2B4K - chains B and C of the 4 polymer chains in the assembly; structure by X-ray diffraction, 3.30 A resolution.

Chain B (and C):
Protein: Alpha-amino acid ester hydrolase
From: Acetobacter pasteurianus
Notes: chain C of this document is another copy of the same molecule, construct and numbering; everything in this record applies to it too
UniProt: Q8VRK8 (Q8VRK8_ACEPA); residues 41-667 here = UniProt positions 41-667
Chain sequence (652 residues; row label = number of the first residue in the row):
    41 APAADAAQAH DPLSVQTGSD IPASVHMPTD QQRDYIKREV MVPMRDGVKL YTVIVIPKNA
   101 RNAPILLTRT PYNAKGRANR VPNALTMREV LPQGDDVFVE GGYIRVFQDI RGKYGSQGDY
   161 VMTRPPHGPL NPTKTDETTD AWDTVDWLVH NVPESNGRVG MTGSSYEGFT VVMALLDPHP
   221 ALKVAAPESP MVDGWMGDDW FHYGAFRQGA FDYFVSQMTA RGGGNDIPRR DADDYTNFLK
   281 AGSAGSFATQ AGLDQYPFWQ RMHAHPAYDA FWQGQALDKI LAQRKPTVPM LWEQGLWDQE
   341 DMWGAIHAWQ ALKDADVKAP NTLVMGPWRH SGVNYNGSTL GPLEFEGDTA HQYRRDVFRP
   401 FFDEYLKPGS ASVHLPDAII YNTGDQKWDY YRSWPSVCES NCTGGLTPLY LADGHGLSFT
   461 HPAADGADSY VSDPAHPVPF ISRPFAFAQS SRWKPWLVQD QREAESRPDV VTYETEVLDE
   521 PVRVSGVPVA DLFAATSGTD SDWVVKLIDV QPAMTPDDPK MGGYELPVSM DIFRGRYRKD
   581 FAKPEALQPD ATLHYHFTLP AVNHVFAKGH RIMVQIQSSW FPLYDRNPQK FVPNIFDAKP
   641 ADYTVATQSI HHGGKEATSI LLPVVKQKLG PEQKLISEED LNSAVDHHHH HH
Not modelled in the structure: 41-49, 667-692
Construct notes: expression tag (668-692)
Ligand contacts: D-phenylglycine (PG9): Tyr112, Ser205, Tyr206, Met231, Asp239, Trp240, Tyr253, Glu340, Asp341, His370

Interface between chain B and chain C:
Contacting residue pairs - 53 pairs, chain B then chain C:
  Arg269(B) with Met554(C)
  Arg270(B) with Ala553(C); Met554(C)
  Asp271(B) with Ala553(C); Met554(C)
  Ala272(B) with Ala553(C), hydrogen bond (backbone-backbone); Met554(C), hydrophobic; Gly562(C)
  Asp273(B) with Arg502(C)
  Tyr275(B) with Ser506(C)
  Lys280(B) with Glu514(C), salt bridge
  His476(B) with Glu505(C); Ser506(C); Arg507(C); Pro508(C); Val510(C)
  Pro477(B) with Ser506(C)
  Pro479(B) with Ser506(C)
  Arg483(B) with Arg502(C), hydrogen bond (side chain-backbone); Glu505(C), salt bridge; Ser506(C)
  Pro484(B) with Arg502(C)
  Arg502(B) with Asp271(C), salt bridge; Asp273(C); Arg483(C), hydrogen bond (backbone-side chain); Pro484(C)
  Glu503(B) with Glu503(C)
  Glu505(B) with His476(C); Arg483(C), salt bridge
  Ser506(B) with Tyr275(C); His476(C); Pro477(C); Pro479(C); Arg483(C); Arg507(C), hydrogen bond (backbone-side chain)
  Arg507(B) with His476(C); Ser506(C), hydrogen bond; Arg507(C); Pro508(C)
  Pro508(B) with His476(C); Arg507(C); Pro508(C), hydrophobic; Asp509(C)
  Asp509(B) with Pro508(C)
  Glu514(B) with Lys280(C), salt bridge
  Ala553(B) with Arg270(C); Asp271(C); Ala272(C), hydrogen bond (backbone-backbone)
  Met554(B) with Arg269(C); Arg270(C); Asp271(C); Ala272(C), hydrophobic
  Gly562(B) with Ala272(C)
Other interface residues (no listed pair), chain B (30 interface residues in all): Asp473, Asp500, Val510, Pro559, Gly563, Glu565, Arg611
Other interface residues (no listed pair), chain C (29 interface residues in all): Asp473, Pro559, Gly563, Glu565, Arg611

Summary:
The interface between chain B and chain C involves 30 residues on one side and 29 on the other, with 6
hydrogen bonds and 5 salt bridges. Polar pairs include Lys280(B)-Glu514(C), Arg483(B)-Glu505(C) and
Arg502(B)-Asp271(C). Chain B binds D-phenylglycine.
Chain B and chain C are both Alpha-amino acid ester hydrolase (Acetobacter pasteurianus); the structure,
Acetobacter turbidans alpha-amino acid ester hydrolase complexed with phenylglycine, was determined by X-ray
diffraction (same publication as 2B9V and 1RYY).
